Entry 8Y1K (electron microscopy, 3.10 A resolution); this record covers chains H and G of the 10 polymer chains in the assembly.

[Chain H (and G)]
Molecule: TdpB
Organism: Thermus antranikianii DSM 12462
Notes: chain G of this document is another copy of the same molecule, construct and numbering; everything in this record applies to it too
Amino-acid sequence (375 residues; each row starts with the number of its first residue):
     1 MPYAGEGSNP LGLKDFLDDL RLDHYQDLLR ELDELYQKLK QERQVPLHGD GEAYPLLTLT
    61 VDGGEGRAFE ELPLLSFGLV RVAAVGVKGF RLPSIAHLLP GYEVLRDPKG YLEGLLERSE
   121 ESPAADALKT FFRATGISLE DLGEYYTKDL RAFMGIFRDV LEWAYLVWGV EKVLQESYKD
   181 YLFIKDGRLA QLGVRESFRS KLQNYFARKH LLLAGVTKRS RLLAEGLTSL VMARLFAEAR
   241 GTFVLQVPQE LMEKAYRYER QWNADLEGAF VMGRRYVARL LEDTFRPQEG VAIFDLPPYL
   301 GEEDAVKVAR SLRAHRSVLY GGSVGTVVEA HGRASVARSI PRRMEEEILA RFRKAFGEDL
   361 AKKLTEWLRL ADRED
Disordered / not traced: 1-10, 221-224, 373-375

[How chain H and chain G interact]
Residue-residue contacts (111; chain H residue first):
  Leu11(H) with Arg81(G); Ala337(G), hydrophobic; Ile340(G)
  Gly12(H) with Arg81(G), hydrogen bond (backbone-side chain)
  Leu13(H) with Arg343(G); Met344(G), hydrophobic
  Asp15(H) with Arg81(G), salt bridge; Ala96(G)
  Phe16(H) with Leu79(G), hydrophobic; Val80(G); Ala96(G), hydrophobic; His97(G); Met344(G), hydrophobic
  Leu17(H) with Met344(G), hydrophobic; Glu347(G); Arg351(G)
  Asp18(H) with Glu121(G)
  Asp19(H) with Arg118(G), salt bridge; Glu120(G); Glu121(G)
  Leu20(H) with Leu98(G), hydrophobic; Ile348(G), hydrophobic; Arg351(G)
  Arg21(H) with Arg118(G)
  Leu22(H) with Ile348(G); Phe352(G), hydrophobic; Phe356(G), hydrophobic
  Asp23(H) with Phe356(G)
  His24(H) with Pro100(G); Tyr102(G); Glu103(G), salt bridge
  Tyr25(H) with Phe352(G), hydrophobic
  Asp27(H) with Tyr102(G)
  Leu28(H) with Leu74(G); Tyr102(G), hydrophobic
  Leu29(H) with Leu360(G), hydrophobic
  Glu31(H) with Tyr102(G)
  Glu70(H) with Trp262(G), hydrogen bond
  Leu72(H) with Gly226(G); Leu227(G)
  Leu74(H) with Leu28(G)
  Leu75(H) with Leu28(G), hydrophobic; Leu230(G), hydrophobic
  Arg81(H) with Gly12(G), hydrogen bond (side chain-backbone); Asp15(G), salt bridge; Phe16(G)
  Ala96(H) with Asp15(G); Phe16(G), hydrophobic
  His97(H) with Phe16(G)
  Leu98(H) with Leu20(G), hydrophobic
  Pro100(H) with His24(G)
  Tyr102(H) with His24(G); Leu28(G), hydrophobic; Glu31(G), hydrogen bond; Tyr258(G)
  Glu103(H) with Arg21(G), salt bridge; His24(G), salt bridge
  Arg106(H) with Tyr258(G), hydrogen bond (side chain-backbone); Gln261(G), hydrogen bond (backbone-side chain)
  Arg118(H) with Asp19(G), salt bridge
  Asp149(H) with Gln261(G); Trp262(G)
  Leu150(H) with Gln261(G); Trp262(G), hydrophobic
  Arg151(H) with Trp262(G); Asn263(G), hydrogen bond
  Leu227(H) with Leu72(G)
  Arg234(H) with Glu366(G), salt bridge; Trp367(G); Leu370(G)
  Gln261(H) with Leu105(G), hydrogen bond (side chain-backbone); Asp149(G); Leu150(G)
  Trp262(H) with Glu70(G); Leu105(G), hydrophobic; Asp149(G); Leu150(G); Arg151(G)
  Asn263(H) with Asp149(G)
  Ala264(H) with Lys148(G); Asp149(G)
  Pro287(H) with Leu370(G), hydrophobic
  Gln288(H) with Leu370(G), hydrogen bond (side chain-backbone); Ala371(G)
  Ser339(H) with Leu11(G)
  Ile340(H) with Leu13(G)
  Arg343(H) with Leu13(G)
  Met344(H) with Leu13(G), hydrophobic; Phe16(G), hydrophobic; Leu17(G), hydrophobic
  Ile348(H) with Leu20(G), hydrophobic; Leu22(G), hydrophobic; Tyr25(G), hydrophobic
  Arg351(H) with Leu20(G); Leu22(G)
  Phe352(H) with Leu22(G); Tyr25(G), hydrophobic
  Phe356(H) with Leu22(G); Gln26(G)
  Leu360(H) with Gln26(G); Leu29(G)
  Lys363(H) with Asp33(G), salt bridge
  Leu364(H) with Leu29(G), hydrophobic
  Trp367(H) with Leu29(G); Leu230(G); Arg234(G)
  Leu370(H) with Arg234(G); Pro287(G); Gln288(G)
  Ala371(H) with Leu230(G), hydrophobic; Gln288(G)
Other interface residues (no listed pair), chain H (77 interface residues in all): Gln26, Leu32, Tyr36, Glu71, Pro73, Leu79, Val80, Ser94, Glu120, Pro123, Lys148, Ser220, Gly226, Thr228, Val231, Ala233, Tyr258, Val336, Glu347, Glu366, Arg369
Other interface residues (no listed pair), chain G (81 interface residues in all): Asp18, Asp23, Asp27, Leu32, Glu71, Pro73, Leu75, Ser76, Arg106, Tyr111, Pro123, Ser220, Val231, Ala233, Ala264, Asp265, Lys363, Leu364, Arg369, Asp372

[In short]
The interface between chain H and chain G involves 77 residues on one side and 81 on the other; the contacts
include 9 hydrogen bonds and 9 salt bridges. Polar contacts include Asp15(H)-Arg81(G), Asp19(H)-Arg118(G) and
His24(H)-Glu103(G).
Both chains are TdpB (Thermus antranikianii DSM 12462). Entry 8Y1K (The cryo-EM structure of TdpAB in complex
with AMPPNP and PT-DNA) was determined by electron microscopy, deposited together with 8WET and 8WFD.
